PDB entry 3SUL | X-ray diffraction, 1.63 A resolution | chain A

[Chain A]
Molecule: Cerato-platanin-like protein
Organism: Moniliophthora perniciosa
UniProtKB: B2C3I1 (B2C3I1_MONPR); residues 15-135 here = UniProt positions 15-135
Chain sequence (122 residues; row label = number of the first residue in the row):
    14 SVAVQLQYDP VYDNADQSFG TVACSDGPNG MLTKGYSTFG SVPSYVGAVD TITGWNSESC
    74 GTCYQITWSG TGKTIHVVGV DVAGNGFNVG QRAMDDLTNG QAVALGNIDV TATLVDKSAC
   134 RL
Unresolved in the structure: 14
Sequence notes: expression tag (14)
Disulfide bonds: Cys-37/Cys-73, Cys-76/Cys-133

[Overview]
Chain A is Cerato-platanin-like protein (Moniliophthora perniciosa); the structure, Crystal structure of
cerato-platanin 3 from M. perniciosa (MpCP3), was determined by X-ray diffraction (same publication as 3SUJ,
3SUK and 3SUM).
